Entry 9PAF (electron microscopy, 3.82 A resolution); this record covers chains C and D of the 12 polymer chains in the assembly.

== Chain C (and D) ==
Molecule: Vesicle-fusing ATPase
Organism: Cricetulus griseus
Notes: EC 3.6.4.6; chain D of this document is another copy of the same molecule, construct and numbering; everything in this record applies to it too
UniProt: P18708 (NSF_CRIGR); residue numbers follow UniProt; this construct covers 1-744
Sequence (747 residues; row label = number of the first residue in the row; numbers below 1 keep their minus sign (Gly-2 is residue -2)):
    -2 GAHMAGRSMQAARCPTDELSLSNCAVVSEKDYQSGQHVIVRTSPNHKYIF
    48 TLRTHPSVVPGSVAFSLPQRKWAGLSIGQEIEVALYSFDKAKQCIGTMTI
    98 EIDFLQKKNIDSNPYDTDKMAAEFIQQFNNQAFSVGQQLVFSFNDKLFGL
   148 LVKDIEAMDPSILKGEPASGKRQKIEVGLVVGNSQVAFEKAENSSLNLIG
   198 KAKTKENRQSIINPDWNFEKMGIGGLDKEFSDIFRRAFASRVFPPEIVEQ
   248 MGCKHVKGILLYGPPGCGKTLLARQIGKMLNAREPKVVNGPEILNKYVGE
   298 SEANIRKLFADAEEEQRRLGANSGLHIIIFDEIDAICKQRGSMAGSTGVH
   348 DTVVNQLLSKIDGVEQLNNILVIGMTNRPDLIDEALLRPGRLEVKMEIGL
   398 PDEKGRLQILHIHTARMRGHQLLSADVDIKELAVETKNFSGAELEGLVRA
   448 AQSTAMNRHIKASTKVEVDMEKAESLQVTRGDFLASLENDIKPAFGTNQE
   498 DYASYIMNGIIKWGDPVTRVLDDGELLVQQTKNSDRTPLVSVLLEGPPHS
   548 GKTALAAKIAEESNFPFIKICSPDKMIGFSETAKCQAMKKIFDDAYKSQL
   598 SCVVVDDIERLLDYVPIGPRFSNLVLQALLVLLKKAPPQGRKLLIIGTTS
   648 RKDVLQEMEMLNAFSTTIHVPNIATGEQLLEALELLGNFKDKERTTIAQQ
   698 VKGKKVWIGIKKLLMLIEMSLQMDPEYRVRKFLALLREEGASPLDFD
Unresolved in the structure: -2 to 0, 154-168, 741-744 (chain D: -2 to 205, 741-744)
Differences from the reference sequence: expression tag (-2 to 0)
Ligand contacts:
  - ATP (adenosine-5'-triphosphate), molecule 1: Gly219, Ile220, Gly221, Pro262, Gly263, Cys264, Gly265, Lys266, Thr267, Leu268, Glu329, Asn374, Ile406, His410, Gly438, Ala439, Glu442
  - ATP, molecule 2: Asp359, Arg385, Arg388
  - ATP, molecule 3: Tyr502, Ile503, Met504, Asn505, Gly506, Ile507, Ile508, Trp510, Val514, Pro545, His546, Ser547, Gly548, Lys549, Thr550, Ala551, Asp604, Ile707, Lys708
Curated features (UniProtKB/Swiss-Prot):
  - binding site (ATP): Asn505 to Trp510, Pro545 to Leu552
  - binding site (Mg(2+)): Thr550
  - modified residue: Lys105 (N6-acetyllysine), Ser207 (Phosphoserine), Tyr259 (Phosphotyrosine), Ser569 (Phosphoserine)
Reported in the primary citation:
  - post-translational modification sites: Ser207 (citing earlier work)

== How chain C and chain D interact ==
Residue-residue contacts (69):
  Ile209(C) with Val463(D), hydrophobic
  Pro211(C) with Lys462(D), hydrogen bond (backbone-side chain)
  Trp213(C) with Thr461(D); Lys462(D)
  Asn214(C) with Thr461(D)
  Arg232(C) with Ser450(D), hydrogen bond (backbone-side chain); Thr451(D), hydrogen bond; Asn454(D)
  Arg233(C) with Asp487(D), salt bridge
  Ala236(C) with Ser450(D)
  Ser237(C) with Met453(D)
  Val239(C) with Val463(D), hydrophobic; Val465(D), hydrophobic
  Phe240(C) with Met453(D), hydrophobic
  Pro241(C) with Met467(D), hydrophobic
  Glu246(C) with Arg413(D), salt bridge
  Met248(C) with Gln449(D)
  Cys250(C) with Gln449(D)
  Lys251(C) with Arg446(D), hydrogen bond (backbone-side chain)
  Val295(C) with Asn292(D); Lys293(D)
  Glu297(C) with Lys293(D)
  Arg303(C) with Glu289(D)
  Ser339(C) with Arg375(D)
  Thr344(C) with Lys335(D); Met340(D)
  Asp348(C) with Lys335(D), salt bridge
  Thr349(C) with Pro288(D)
  Asn352(C) with Glu329(D); Ala332(D)
  Gln353(C) with Asn286(D), hydrogen bond (side chain-backbone)
  Ser356(C) with Asn286(D), hydrogen bond; Gly287(D); Asp328(D)
  Gly360(C) with Arg271(D)
  Val361(C) with Arg271(D), hydrogen bond (backbone-side chain); Val284(D), hydrophobic
  Glu362(C) with Asn286(D)
  Gln363(C) with Arg271(D)
  Pro386(C) with Glu440(D); Arg446(D)
  Glu390(C) with Arg446(D), salt bridge; Asp487(D)
  Leu523(C) with Met720(D), hydrophobic
  Gln526(C) with Gln719(D)
  Gln527(C) with Met716(D); Gln719(D)
  Ser531(C) with Glu715(D), hydrogen bond
  Arg533(C) with Asn685(D)
  Thr534(C) with Glu715(D)
  Pro535(C) with Met504(D), hydrophobic
  Lys586(C) with Ile574(D)
  Pro616(C) with Arg617(D)
  Phe618(C) with Ile614(D), hydrophobic; Arg617(D)
  Asn620(C) with Asp610(D)
  Gln624(C) with Arg607(D), hydrogen bond; Asp610(D); Tyr611(D), hydrogen bond (side chain-backbone)
  Val628(C) with Ile574(D), hydrophobic; Arg607(D)
  Leu629(C) with Ile574(D), hydrophobic
  Lys631(C) with Asp604(D), salt bridge
  Lys632(C) with Asp571(D), salt bridge
  Glu654(C) with Pro613(D); Ile614(D)
  Met655(C) with Ile614(D), hydrophobic
  Asn659(C) with His546(D)
  Ser662(C) with Met712(D)
Interface residues without a listed pair, chain C (68 interface residues in all): Asp212, Phe231, Ile244, Gln247, Gly249, Val253, Tyr294, Gly296, Glu299, Arg337, Ala341, Glu381, Ala382, Arg385, Asp532, Leu627, Glu656
Interface residues without a listed pair, chain D (66 interface residues in all): Pro262, Gly263, Thr267, Leu291, Ser343, Asn374, Leu378, His417, Leu419, Ala439, Ala447, His456, Ile457, Ala470, Leu473, Ala491, Asn505, Pro570, Val612, Leu683, Lys709

== Summary ==
68 residues of chain C and 66 residues of chain D are in contact, with 10 hydrogen bonds and 6 salt bridges.
Polar pairs include Arg233(C)-Asp487(D), Glu246(C)-Arg413(D) and Asp348(C)-Lys335(D). Ligands of chain C: 3
copies of ATP. From the paper: a modification site at Ser207(C).
Chain C and chain D are both Vesicle-fusing ATPase (Cricetulus griseus); the structure, 21bin20S complex
(NSF-alphaSNAP-2:1 syntaxin-1a:SNAP-25), non-hydrolyzing, class 6, was determined by electron microscopy (same
publication as 9OJR, 9OJU, 9OJZ, 9OK3, 9OK5, 9OKC and 17 further entries).
